Entry 6YNZ (electron microscopy, 3.10 A resolution); this record covers chains B and S of the 162 polymer chains in the assembly.

[Chain B]
Protein: subunit b
From: Tetrahymena thermophila
UniProt: I7MJ84 (I7MJ84_TETTS); residues 1-381 here = UniProt positions 1-381
Chain sequence (381 residues; row label = number of the first residue in the row):
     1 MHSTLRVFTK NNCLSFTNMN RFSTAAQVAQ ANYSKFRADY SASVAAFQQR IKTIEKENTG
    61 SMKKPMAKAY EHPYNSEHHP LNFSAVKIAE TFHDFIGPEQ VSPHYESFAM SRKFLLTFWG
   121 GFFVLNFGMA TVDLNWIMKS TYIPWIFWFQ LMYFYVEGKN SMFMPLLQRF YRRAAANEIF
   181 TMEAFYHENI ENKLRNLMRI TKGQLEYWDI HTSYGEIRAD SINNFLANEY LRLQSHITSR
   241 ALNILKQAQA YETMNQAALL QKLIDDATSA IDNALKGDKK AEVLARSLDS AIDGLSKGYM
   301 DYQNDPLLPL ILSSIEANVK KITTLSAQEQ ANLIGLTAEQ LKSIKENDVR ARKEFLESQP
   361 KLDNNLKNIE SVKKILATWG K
Disordered / not traced: 1-26, 381

[Chain S]
Protein: ATPTT13
From: Tetrahymena thermophila
UniProt: I7MLU7 (I7MLU7_TETTS); residue numbers follow UniProt; this construct covers 1-145
Chain sequence (145 residues; row label = number of the first residue in the row):
     1 MNSLSSKKAN SLVFKSIRNF TLQWGSLAER PMVDRVMSTS TWPVPYYQRL FKAYPIREKK
    61 DKMSLLLSDI DIDDTNWYQA KDFLRGSFRG RQIVDYVENN IASNTYILIQ QDVANMAKAY
   121 VHDICGYIDV ANKENVRILS KGDLI
Disordered / not traced: 1-20

[How chain B and chain S interact]
Pairs across the interface (83):
  Lys-56(B) / Phe-88(S)
  Glu-57(B) / Ser-87(S)
  Glu-57(B) / Phe-88(S)
  Glu-57(B) / Arg-89(S)  hydrogen bond (side chain-backbone)
  Glu-77(B) / Arg-57(S)
  Val-86(B) / Arg-57(S)
  Glu-90(B) / Arg-57(S)  salt bridge
  Glu-99(B) / Tyr-47(S)  hydrogen bond
  Glu-99(B) / Arg-49(S)  salt bridge
  Glu-99(B) / Leu-50(S)  hydrogen bond (side chain-backbone)
  Glu-99(B) / Phe-51(S)
  Gln-100(B) / Tyr-47(S)
  Val-101(B) / Tyr-47(S)  hydrophobic
  Val-101(B) / Arg-49(S)
  Ser-102(B) / Tyr-46(S)  hydrogen bond
  Ser-102(B) / Tyr-47(S)
  His-104(B) / Pro-45(S)
  His-104(B) / Tyr-46(S)  hydrogen bond (backbone-backbone)
  Tyr-105(B) / Met-32(S)
  Tyr-105(B) / Pro-43(S)  hydrophobic
  Tyr-105(B) / Val-44(S)
  Tyr-105(B) / Pro-45(S)
  Tyr-105(B) / Tyr-46(S)
  Glu-106(B) / Met-32(S)
  Glu-106(B) / Tyr-46(S)
  Ser-107(B) / Ala-28(S)
  Ser-107(B) / Pro-31(S)
  Ser-107(B) / Tyr-46(S)
  Met-110(B) / Ala-28(S)
  Met-110(B) / Glu-29(S)
  Met-110(B) / Met-32(S)  hydrophobic
  Ile-190(B) / Ser-68(S)
  Ile-190(B) / Asp-69(S)
  Lys-193(B) / Asp-69(S)
  Leu-194(B) / Ser-68(S)
  Leu-194(B) / Asp-69(S)
  Leu-197(B) / Asp-69(S)
  Leu-197(B) / Asp-71(S)
  Gln-204(B) / Ile-109(S)
  Gln-204(B) / Gln-110(S)  hydrogen bond (side chain-backbone)
  Tyr-207(B) / Gln-110(S)  hydrogen bond (side chain-backbone)
  Tyr-207(B) / Gln-111(S)
  Tyr-207(B) / Asp-112(S)
  Tyr-207(B) / Val-113(S)  hydrophobic
  Tyr-207(B) / Met-116(S)  hydrophobic
  His-211(B) / Tyr-120(S)  hydrogen bond
  Tyr-214(B) / Tyr-120(S)  hydrogen bond (side chain-backbone)
  Tyr-214(B) / Asp-123(S)  hydrogen bond
  Tyr-214(B) / Ile-124(S)  hydrogen bond (side chain-backbone)
  Arg-218(B) / Asp-123(S)  salt bridge
  Arg-218(B) / Tyr-127(S)
  Phe-225(B) / Ala-131(S)  hydrophobic
  Leu-226(B) / Ala-131(S)  hydrophobic
  Glu-229(B) / Ala-131(S)
  Glu-229(B) / Asn-135(S)
  Leu-233(B) / Asn-135(S)
  Arg-240(B) / Leu-144(S)
  Ala-241(B) / Leu-144(S)
  Ile-244(B) / Ile-145(S)
  Lys-345(B) / Ile-145(S)
  Asp-348(B) / Asp-143(S)
  Asp-348(B) / Leu-144(S)
  Asp-348(B) / Ile-145(S)  hydrogen bond (side chain-backbone)
  Arg-352(B) / Leu-139(S)  hydrogen bond (side chain-backbone)
  Arg-352(B) / Gly-142(S)  hydrogen bond (side chain-backbone)
  Arg-352(B) / Asp-143(S)  salt bridge
  Phe-355(B) / Asn-135(S)
  Phe-355(B) / Leu-139(S)  hydrophobic
  Leu-356(B) / Asn-132(S)
  Leu-356(B) / Asn-135(S)
  Leu-356(B) / Val-136(S)  hydrophobic
  Leu-356(B) / Leu-139(S)  hydrophobic
  Pro-360(B) / Ile-128(S)  hydrophobic
  Ile-369(B) / His-122(S)
  Val-372(B) / Cys-125(S)  hydrophobic
  Ile-375(B) / Gly-126(S)
  Ile-375(B) / Ile-128(S)  hydrophobic
  Ile-375(B) / Asp-129(S)
  Thr-378(B) / Asp-129(S)
  Trp-379(B) / Asp-129(S)
  Trp-379(B) / Asn-132(S)  hydrogen bond (backbone-side chain)
  Gly-380(B) / Asn-132(S)
  Gly-380(B) / Val-136(S)
Interface residues without a listed pair, chain B (51 interface residues in all): Pro-103, Phe-108, Lys-113, Tyr-186, Ile-210, Ile-222, Ile-237, Ser-358, Ser-371
Interface residues without a listed pair, chain S (49 interface residues in all): Gln-48, Lys-59, Leu-65, Ile-70, Val-130, Ser-140

[Overview]
51 residues of chain B face 49 of chain S across their interface, with 15 hydrogen bonds and 4 salt bridges.
Among the polar pairs are Glu-90(B)/Arg-57(S), Glu-99(B)/Arg-49(S) and Arg-218(B)/Asp-123(S).
Chain B is subunit b and chain S is ATPTT13, both from Tetrahymena thermophila; the structure, Cryo-EM
structure of Tetrahymena thermophila mitochondrial ATP synthase - F1Fo composite tetramer model, was
determined by electron microscopy together with 6YNV, 6YNW, 6YNX, 6YNY and 6YO0 from the same study.
